6UOL - chains P and A of the 4 polymer chains in the assembly; structure by X-ray diffraction, 1.94 A resolution.

[Chain P]
Molecule: 10-nt DNA strand
Sequence (10 nucleotides; each row starts with the number of its first residue):
     1 GCTGATGCGC
Modified residues: DOC (2',3'-dideoxycytidine-5'-monophosphate) at position 10
Ion coordination: Na+: DG9 (shared with Thr101(A), Val103(A), Ile106(A) of chain A)

[Chain A]
Protein: DNA polymerase beta
From: Homo sapiens
Notes: EC 2.7.7.7, 4.2.99.-
Reference sequence: P06746 (DPOLB_HUMAN); numbering as in UniProt (aligned over 1-335)
Amino-acid sequence (335 residues; row label = number of the first residue in the row):
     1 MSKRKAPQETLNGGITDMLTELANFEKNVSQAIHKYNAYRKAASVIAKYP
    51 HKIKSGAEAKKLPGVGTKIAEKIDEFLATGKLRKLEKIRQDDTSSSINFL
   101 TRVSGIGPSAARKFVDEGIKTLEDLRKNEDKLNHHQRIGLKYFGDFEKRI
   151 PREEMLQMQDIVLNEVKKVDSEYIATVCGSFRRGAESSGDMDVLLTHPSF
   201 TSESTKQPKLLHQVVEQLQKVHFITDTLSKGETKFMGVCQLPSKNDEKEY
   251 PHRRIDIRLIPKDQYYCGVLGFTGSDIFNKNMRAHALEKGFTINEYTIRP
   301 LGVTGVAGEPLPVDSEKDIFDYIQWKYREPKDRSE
Not modelled in the structure: 1-9
Differences from the reference sequence: engineered mutation Gly271 (Tyr in P06746)
Swiss-Prot annotation at these positions:
  - region: Arg183 to Asp192 (DNA-binding)
  - active site: Lys72 (Nucleophile)
  - binding site (K(+)): Lys60, Leu62, Val65, Thr101, Val103, Ile106
  - binding site (Na(+)): Lys60, Leu62, Val65, Thr101, Val103, Ile106
  - binding site (dATP): Arg149, Ser180, Arg183, Gly189, Asp190
  - binding site (dCTP): Arg149, Ser180, Arg183, Gly189, Asp190
  - binding site (dGTP): Arg149, Ser180, Arg183, Gly189, Asp190, Asp192
  - binding site (dTTP): Arg149, Ser180, Arg183, Gly189, Asp190
  - binding site (Mg(2+)): Asp190, Asp192, Asp256
  - modified residue: Lys72 (N6-acetyllysine), Arg83 (Omega-N-methylarginine), Arg152 (Omega-N-methylarginine)
  - cross-link (Glycyl lysine isopeptide (Lys-Gly)): Lys41 (interchain with G-Cter in ubiquitin), Lys61 (interchain with G-Cter in ubiquitin), Lys81 (interchain with G-Cter in ubiquitin)
  - natural variant: Leu22 (L22P: Found in a gastric cancer sample; uncertain significance), Tyr39 (Y39C: Found in a gastric cancer sample; uncertain significance), Gly118 (G118V: Decreased DNA-directed DNA polymerase activity), Arg137 (R137Q: Decreased function in base-excision repair), Arg149 (R149I: Decreased DNA-directed DNA polymerase activity), Asp160 (D160N: Found in a gastric cancer sample; uncertain significance), Cys239 (C239R: Found in a gastric cancer sample; uncertain significance), Lys289 (K289M: Found in a colon cancer sample; uncertain significance), Asn294 (N294D: Found in a gastric cancer sample; uncertain significance), Glu295 (E295K: Found in a gastric cancer sample; uncertain significance)
  - mutagenesis: Phe25 (F25W: No effect on 5'-dRP lyase activity. Decreased ssDNA binding), His34 (H34G: Decreased 5'-dRP lyase activity. Decreased ssDNA binding), Lys35 (K35A: Decreased 5'-dRP lyase activity. Decreased ssDNA binding. Loss of 5'-dRP lyase activity; when associated with A-68 and A-72. Decreased ssDNA binding; when associated with A-68 and A-72 ...), Tyr39 (Y39F: No effect on 5'-dRP lyase activity; Y39Q: Abolishes DNA polymerase and 5'-dRP lyase activity), Lys41 (K41R: Abolishes ubiquitination; when associated with R-61 and R-81), Lys60 (K60A: Decreased 5'-dRP lyase activity. Decreased ssDNA binding), Lys61 (K61R: Abolishes ubiquitination; when associated with R-41 and R-81), Lys68 (K68A: No effect on 5'-dRP lyase activity. Decreased ssDNA binding. Loss of 5'-dRP lyase activity; when associated with A-35 and A-72. Decreased ssDNA binding; when associated with A-35 and A-72 ...), Glu71 (E71Q: No effect on 5'-dRP lyase activity. No effect on structure shown by circular dichroism. No effect on ssDNA binding), Lys72 (K72A: Severely reduced 5'-dRP lyase activity. Does not affect ssDNA binding. Loss of 5'-dRP lyase activity; when associated with A-35 and A-68. Decreased ssDNA binding ...), Glu75 (E75A: Slightly decreased 5'-dRP lyase activity. Decreased ssDNA binding. No effect on structure shown by circular dichroism), Lys81 (K81R: Abolishes ubiquitination; when associated with R-41 and R-61), 5 further mutagenesis entries in UniProt
Ion coordination: Na+ site 1: Lys60, Leu62, Val65 (shared with 1 residue of chain D); Na+ site 2: Thr101, Val103, Ile106 (shared with DG9(P) of chain P); Mn2+ site 1: Asp145, His252; Mn2+ site 2: Asp190, Asp192 (together with GTP); Mn2+ site 3 near His222 (its only coordinating residue here); Mn2+ site 4: His285, Glu288
Ligand contacts: GTP (guanosine-5'-triphosphate): Arg149, Gly179, Ser180, Arg183, Ser188, Gly189, Asp190, Asp192, Gly271, Phe272, Thr273, Gly274, Ser275, Asp276, Asn279, Arg283
From the paper describing this entry:
  - binding site for GTP: Gly271
  - mutagenesis - Y271G (40-fold): increased catalytic activity on r8-oxo-GTP:dA
  - mutagenesis - Y271G: unchanged catalytic activity on opposite dC

[Chain P / chain A interface]
Residue-residue contacts (12):
  DG7(P) - Ser109(A)  phosphate contact
  DC8(P) - Gly105(A)  phosphate contact
  DC8(P) - Gly107(A)  hydrogen bond to the phosphate
  DC8(P) - Pro108(A)  phosphate contact
  DC8(P) - Ser109(A)  hydrogen bond to the phosphate
  DC8(P) - Ala110(A)  hydrogen bond to the phosphate
  DG9(P) - Val103(A)  phosphate contact
  DG9(P) - Ser104(A)  phosphate contact
  DG9(P) - Gly105(A)  hydrogen bond to the phosphate
  DG9(P) - Ile106(A)  phosphate contact
  DG9(P) - Met236(A)  phosphate contact
  DOC_10(P) - Arg254(A)  salt bridge to the phosphate
Other interface residues (no listed pair), chain A (13 interface residues in all): His135, Asp190, Lys234

[Overview]
4 residues of chain P face 13 of chain A across their interface; the contacts include 4 hydrogen bonds and 1
salt bridge. Polar contacts include DC8(P)-Gly107(A), DC8(P)-Ser109(A) and DC8(P)-Ala110(A). Bound to chain A:
GTP. The paper reports a binding site for GTP at Gly271(A); Y271G of chain A increases catalytic activity on
r8-oxo-GTP:dA.
Chain P is a 10-nt DNA strand and chain A is DNA polymerase beta (Homo sapiens); the structure, Y271G DNA
polymerase beta substrate complex with a templating cytosine and incoming rGTP, was determined by X-ray
diffraction (same publication as 6UOK and 6UOM).
